PDB entry 4Z7W | X-ray diffraction, 2.89 A resolution | chains B and G of the 5 polymer chains in the assembly

Chain B:
Molecule: MHC class II HLA-DQ-beta-1
Source organism: Homo sapiens
UniProtKB: O19707 (O19707_HUMAN); numbering as in UniProt (aligned over 1-192)
Chain sequence (213 residues; numbered -12 to 200; the number before each row is that of its first residue; numbers below 1 keep their minus sign (Gly-12 is residue -12)):
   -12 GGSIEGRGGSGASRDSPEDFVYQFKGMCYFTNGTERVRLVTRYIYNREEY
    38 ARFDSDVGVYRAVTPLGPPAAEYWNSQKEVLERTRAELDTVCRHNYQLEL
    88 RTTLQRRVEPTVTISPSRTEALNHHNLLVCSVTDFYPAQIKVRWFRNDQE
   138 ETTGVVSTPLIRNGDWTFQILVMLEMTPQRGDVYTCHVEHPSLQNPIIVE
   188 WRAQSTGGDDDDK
Disordered / not traced: -12 to 2, 105-111, 190-200
Disulfides: Cys15-Cys79, Cys117-Cys173
Sequence notes: expression tag (-12 to 0, 193-200)

Chain G:
Molecule: T-cell receptor, T316 alpha chain
Source organism: Homo sapiens
Chain sequence (206 residues; numbered 2 to 222; 15 numbers in that range are skipped by the numbering (no residue carries them; nothing is unmodelled there); the number before each row is that of its first residue):
     2 QSVTQPDIHITVSEGASLELRCNYSYGA
    36 TPYLFWYVQSPGQGLQLLLKYFSG
    62 DTLVQGI
    74 KGFEAEFKRSQSSFNLRKPSVHWSDAAEYFCAVGETG
   113 ANNLFFGTGTRLTVIPYIQNPDPAVYQLRDSKSSDKSVCLFTDFDSQTNV
   163 SQSKDSDVYITDKCVLDMRSMDFKSNSAVAWSNKSDFACANAFNNSIIPE
   213 DTFFPSPESS
Disordered / not traced: 177-181, 203-205, 216-222
Disulfides: Cys23-Cys104, Cys151-Cys201

Interface between chain B and chain G:
Residue-residue contacts - 13 pairs, chain B then chain G:
  Glu66(B) - Lys55(G)  salt bridge
  Glu69(B) - Lys55(G)  salt bridge
  Ala73(B) - Phe57(G)  hydrophobic
  Ala73(B) - Ser58(G)
  Asp76(B) - Ser58(G)  hydrogen bond
  Thr77(B) - Thr36(G)
  Thr77(B) - Tyr38(G)
  Thr77(B) - Phe57(G)
  Thr77(B) - Thr109(G)
  His81(B) - Ala29(G)
  His81(B) - Thr36(G)  hydrogen bond
  His81(B) - Glu108(G)
  His81(B) - Thr109(G)  hydrogen bond

In short:
6 residues of chain B face 8 of chain G across their interface, with 3 hydrogen bonds and 2 salt bridges.
Among the polar pairs are Glu66(B)-Lys55(G), Glu69(B)-Lys55(G) and Asp76(B)-Ser58(G).
Chain B is MHC class II HLA-DQ-beta-1 and chain G is T-cell receptor, T316 alpha chain, both from Homo
sapiens; the structure, T316 complex, was determined by X-ray diffraction together with 4Z7U and 4Z7V from the
same study.
